6KQM - chains A and C of the 9 polymer chains in the assembly; structure by X-ray diffraction, 3.20 A resolution.

Chain A:
Molecule: DNA-directed RNA polymerase subunit alpha
Organism: Thermus thermophilus (strain HB8 / ATCC 27634 / DSM 579)
Notes: EC 2.7.7.6
UniProt: Q5SHR6 (RPOA_THET8); residues 1-315 here = UniProt positions 1-315
Chain sequence (315 residues; each row starts with the number of its first residue):
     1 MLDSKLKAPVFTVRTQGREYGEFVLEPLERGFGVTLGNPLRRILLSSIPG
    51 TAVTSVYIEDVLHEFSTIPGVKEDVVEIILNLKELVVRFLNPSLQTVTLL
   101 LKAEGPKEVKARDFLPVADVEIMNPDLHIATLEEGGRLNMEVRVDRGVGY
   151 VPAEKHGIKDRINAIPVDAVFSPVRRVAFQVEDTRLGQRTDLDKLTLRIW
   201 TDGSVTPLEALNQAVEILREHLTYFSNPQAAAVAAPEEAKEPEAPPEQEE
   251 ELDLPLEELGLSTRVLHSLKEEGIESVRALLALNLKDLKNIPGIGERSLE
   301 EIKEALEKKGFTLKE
Unresolved in the structure: 1-3, 235-315

Chain C:
Molecule: DNA-directed RNA polymerase subunit beta
Organism: Thermus thermophilus (strain HB8 / ATCC 27634 / DSM 579)
Notes: EC 2.7.7.6
UniProt: Q8RQE9 (RPOB_THET8); residue numbers follow UniProt; this construct covers 1-1119
Chain sequence (1119 residues; row label = number of the first residue in the row):
     1 MEIKRFGRIREVIPLPPLTEIQVESYRRALQADVPPEKRENVGIQAAFRE
    51 TFPIEEEDKGKGGLVLDFLEYRLGEPPFPQDECREKDLTYQAPLYARLQL
   101 IHKDTGLIKEDEVFLGHIPLMTEDGSFIINGADRVIVSQIHRSPGVYFTP
   151 DPARPGRYIASIIPLPKRGPWIDLEVEPNGVVSMKVNKRKFPLVLLLRVL
   201 GYDQETLARELGAYGELVQGLMDESVFAMRPEEALIRLFTLLRPGDPPKR
   251 DKAVAYVYGLIADPRRYDLGEAGRYKAEEKLGIRLSGRTLARFEDGEFKD
   301 EVFLPTLRYLFALTAGVPGHEVDDIDHLGNRRIRTVGELMTDQFRVGLAR
   351 LARGVRERMLMGSEDSLTPAKLVNSRPLEAAIREFFSRSQLSQFKDETNP
   401 LSSLRHKRRISALGPGGLTRERAGFDVRDVHRTHYGRICPVETPEGANIG
   451 LITSLAAYARVDELGFIRTPYRRVVGGVVTDEVVYMTATEEDRYTIAQAN
   501 TPLEGNRIAAERVVARRKGEPVIVSPEEVEFMDVSPKQVFSVNTNLIPFL
   551 EHDDANRALMGSNMQTQAVPLIRAQAPVVMTGLEERVVRDSLAALYAEED
   601 GEVAKVDGNRIVVRYEDGRLVEYPLRRFYRSNQGTALDQRPRVVVGQRVR
   651 KGDLLADGPASENGFLALGQNVLVAIMPFDGYNFEDAIVISEELLKRDFY
   701 TSIHIERYEIEARDTKLGPERITRDIPHLSEAALRDLDEEGVVRIGAEVK
   751 PGDILVGRTSFKGESEPTPEERLLRSIFGEKARDVKDTSLRVPPGEGGIV
   801 VRTVRLRRGDPGVELKPGVREVVRVYVAQKRKLQVGDKLANRHGNKGVVA
   851 KILPVEDMPHLPDGTPVDVILNPLGVPSRMNLGQILETHLGLAGYFLGQR
   901 YISPIFDGAKEPEIKELLAQAFEVYFGKRKGEGFGVDKREVEVLRRAEKL
   951 GLVTPGKTPEEQLKELFLQGKVVLYDGRTGEPIEGPIVVGQMFIMKLYHM
  1001 VEDKMHARSTGPYSLITQQPLGGKAQFGGQRFGEMEVWALEAYGAAHTLQ
  1051 EMLTLKSDDIEGRNAAYEAIIKGEDVPEPSVPESFRVLVKELQALALDVQ
  1101 TLDEKDNPVDIFEGLASKR
Unresolved in the structure: 57-62, 1119

Chain A / chain C interface:
Pairs across the interface - 74 pairs, chain A then chain C:
  E22(A) - F934(C)
  V34(A) - T979(C)
  N38(A) - G977(C)  hydrogen bond (side chain-backbone)
  N38(A) - R978(C)  hydrogen bond (side chain-backbone)
  N38(A) - T979(C)  hydrogen bond (side chain-backbone)
  N38(A) - G980(C)  hydrogen bond (side chain-backbone)
  R41(A) - E856(C)
  R41(A) - H860(C)  hydrogen bond
  R41(A) - G864(C)
  R42(A) - E856(C)  hydrogen bond (side chain-backbone)
  R42(A) - D857(C)  salt bridge
  R42(A) - G977(C)  hydrogen bond (side chain-backbone)
  R42(A) - R978(C)
  L45(A) - V855(C)
  S46(A) - E856(C)
  L62(A) - I745(C)  hydrophobic
  H63(A) - I799(C)
  H63(A) - V800(C)
  H63(A) - V801(C)
  E64(A) - K830(C)  salt bridge
  F65(A) - F628(C)
  F65(A) - I703(C)  hydrophobic
  F65(A) - V801(C)  hydrophobic
  F65(A) - A828(C)  hydrophobic
  T67(A) - G608(C)
  T67(A) - N609(C)
  I68(A) - D607(C)
  P69(A) - D607(C)
  G70(A) - D607(C)  hydrogen bond (backbone-side chain)
  V71(A) - D607(C)  hydrogen bond (backbone-side chain)
  V71(A) - G608(C)  hydrogen bond (backbone-backbone)
  K72(A) - V606(C)
  K72(A) - G608(C)
  K72(A) - P641(C)
  K72(A) - V643(C)  hydrogen bond (side chain-backbone)
  D74(A) - R627(C)  salt bridge
  D74(A) - R640(C)
  L80(A) - D698(C)
  K83(A) - K696(C)  hydrogen bond (side chain-backbone)
  K83(A) - D698(C)  salt bridge
  E133(A) - K605(C)
  E133(A) - V606(C)  hydrogen bond (side chain-backbone)
  E133(A) - R610(C)  salt bridge
  Y150(A) - L695(C)
  Y150(A) - K696(C)
  Y150(A) - K832(C)
  E154(A) - K832(C)  salt bridge
  I162(A) - R744(C)
  D168(A) - D698(C)
  D168(A) - K832(C)  salt bridge
  R176(A) - D863(C)  salt bridge
  R176(A) - G864(C)
  R176(A) - T865(C)
  V177(A) - G864(C)
  A178(A) - P862(C)
  A178(A) - D863(C)
  A178(A) - G864(C)
  F179(A) - R939(C)  hydrogen bond (backbone-side chain)
  Q180(A) - R929(C)
  Q180(A) - F934(C)
  Q180(A) - G935(C)  hydrogen bond (side chain-backbone)
  Q180(A) - D937(C)
  V181(A) - D937(C)  hydrogen bond (backbone-side chain)
  V181(A) - K938(C)  hydrogen bond (backbone-backbone)
  V181(A) - R939(C)
  E182(A) - F934(C)
  E182(A) - G935(C)  hydrogen bond (side chain-backbone)
  D183(A) - K938(C)  salt bridge
  D191(A) - K938(C)  salt bridge
  L192(A) - K938(C)  hydrogen bond (backbone-side chain)
  D193(A) - K938(C)  salt bridge
  T196(A) - F934(C)
  R198(A) - E932(C)  salt bridge
  R198(A) - F934(C)
Other interface residues (no listed pair), chain A (42 interface residues in all): V76, N163, V170, W200
Other interface residues (no listed pair), chain C (53 interface residues in all): R573, A604, R642, V644, V645, E692, G746, Q829, V936, D976, E981

Summary:
42 residues of chain A face 53 of chain C across their interface, with 19 hydrogen bonds and 12 salt bridges.
Polar contacts include R42(A)-D857(C), E64(A)-K830(C) and D74(A)-R627(C).
Chain A is DNA-directed RNA polymerase subunit alpha and chain C is DNA-directed RNA polymerase subunit beta,
both from Thermus thermophilus (strain HB8 / ATCC 27634 / DSM 579); the structure, Thermus thermophilus
initial transcription complex comprising sigma A and 5'-triphosphate RNA of 5 nt, was determined by X-ray
diffraction (same publication as 6KQD, 6KQE, 6KQF, 6KQG, 6KQH, 6KQL and 6 further entries).
